7MIB - chains C and D of the 10 polymer chains in the assembly; structure by electron microscopy, 5.80 A resolution (low resolution: residue-level contacts below are approximate; hydrogen-bond / salt-bridge calls are withheld).

[Chain C (and D)]
Name: CRISPR-associated exonuclease Cas4/endonuclease Cas1 fusion
Organism: Geobacter sulfurreducens
Notes: EC 3.1.-.-, 3.1.12.1; chain D of this document is another copy of the same molecule, construct and numbering; everything in this record applies to it too
Reference sequence: Q74H36 (CS4F1_GEOSL); residue numbers follow UniProt; this construct covers 1-559
Amino-acid sequence (559 residues; each row starts with the number of its first residue):
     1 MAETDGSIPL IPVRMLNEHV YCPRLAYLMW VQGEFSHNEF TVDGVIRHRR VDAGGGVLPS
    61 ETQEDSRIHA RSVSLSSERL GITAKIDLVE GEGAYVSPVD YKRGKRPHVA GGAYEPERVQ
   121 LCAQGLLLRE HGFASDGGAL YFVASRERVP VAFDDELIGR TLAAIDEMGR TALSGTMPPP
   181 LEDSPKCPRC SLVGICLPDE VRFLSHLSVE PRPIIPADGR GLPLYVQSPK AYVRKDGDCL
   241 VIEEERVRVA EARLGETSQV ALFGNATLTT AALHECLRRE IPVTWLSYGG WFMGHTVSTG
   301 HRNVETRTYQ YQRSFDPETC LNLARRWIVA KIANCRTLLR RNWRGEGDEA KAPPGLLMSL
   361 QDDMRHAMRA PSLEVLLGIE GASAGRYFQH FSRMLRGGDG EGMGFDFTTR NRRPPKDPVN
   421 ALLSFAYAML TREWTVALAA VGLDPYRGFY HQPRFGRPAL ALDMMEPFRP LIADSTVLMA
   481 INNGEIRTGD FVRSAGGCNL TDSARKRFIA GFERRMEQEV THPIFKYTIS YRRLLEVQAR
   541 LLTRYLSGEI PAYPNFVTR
Disordered / not traced: 1-4, 559 (chain D: 1-218, 559)
Curated features (UniProtKB/Swiss-Prot):
  - binding site ([4Fe-4S] cluster): C22, C187, C190, C196
  - binding site (Mn(2+)): D87, D100, E380, H451, E466
Reported in the primary citation:
  - specificity-determining residues: E18
  - specificity-determining residues: R14, L25, L192 (by similarity / conservation)
  - mutagenesis - H48G, D100A: decreased catalytic activity
  - mutagenesis - S191A: decreased catalytic activity on Gsu-PAM
  - mutagenesis - E18Y: abolished catalytic activity on both PAMs

[Chain C / chain D interface]
Pairs across the interface - 67 pairs, chain C then chain D:
  D5(C) - Q452(D)
  G6(C) - Q452(D)
  S7(C) - F455(D)
  P9(C) - R413(D)
  W30(C) - F455(D)
  V31(C) - F455(D)
  L58(C) - R493(D)
  L58(C) - S494(D)
  P59(C) - S494(D)
  P59(C) - A495(D)
  E61(C) - R493(D)
  E61(C) - S494(D)
  E61(C) - A495(D)
  S74(C) - P414(D)
  S76(C) - P414(D)
  A172(C) - R454(D)
  L173(C) - R454(D)
  N265(C) - T270(D)
  T270(C) - N265(D)
  T270(C) - A266(D)
  T270(C) - W285(D)
  A271(C) - N265(D)
  H274(C) - G264(D)
  H274(C) - N265(D)
  H274(C) - M293(D)
  L277(C) - M293(D)
  W285(C) - H274(D)
  F292(C) - T299(D)
  M293(C) - L277(D)
  M293(C) - R278(D)
  M293(C) - S298(D)
  M293(C) - T299(D)
  G294(C) - V297(D)
  G294(C) - S298(D)
  G294(C) - T299(D)
  H295(C) - T296(D)
  H295(C) - V297(D)
  H295(C) - S298(D)
  H295(C) - T299(D)
  T296(C) - H295(D)
  T299(C) - Y446(D)
  R302(C) - Y446(D)
  V304(C) - Y311(D)
  V304(C) - Y446(D)
  E305(C) - R454(D)
  R307(C) - R307(D)
  R307(C) - Y311(D)
  R307(C) - D444(D)
  R307(C) - Y446(D)
  T308(C) - Y311(D)
  Y311(C) - R307(D)
  Y311(C) - T308(D)
  Y311(C) - Y311(D)
  F315(C) - T308(D)
  F315(C) - Q312(D)
  F315(C) - F315(D)
  D444(C) - V304(D)
  Y446(C) - T299(D)
  Y446(C) - V304(D)
  R447(C) - T308(D)
  F455(C) - R278(D)
  F455(C) - E280(D)
  F455(C) - S298(D)
  F455(C) - T299(D)
  F455(C) - G300(D)
  F455(C) - H301(D)
  G456(C) - T299(D)
Other interface residues (no listed pair), chain C (45 interface residues in all): Y27, Q32, E78, H131, G175, L273, V297, R454
Other interface residues (no listed pair), chain D (40 interface residues in all): L286, L377, R412, V436, G456, V492, G496

[In short]
The interface between chain C and chain D involves 45 residues on one side and 40 on the other. The paper
reports that H48G and D100A of chain C reduce catalytic activity; specificity determinants E18(C), R14(C) and
L25(C) among others; 4 substitutions were tested in all.
Both chains are CRISPR-associated exonuclease Cas4/endonuclease Cas1 fusion (Geobacter sulfurreducens). Entry
7MIB (Half integration complex of Cas4/Cas1/Cas2 with Cas4 still on the Non-PAM side) was determined by
electron microscopy, deposited together with 7MI4, 7MI5, 7MI9 and 7MID.
